Entry 7BIW (X-ray diffraction, 1.20 A resolution); this record covers chains A and P.

== Chain A ==
Molecule: 14-3-3 protein sigma
From: Homo sapiens
UniProtKB: P31947 (1433S_HUMAN); residues 1-248 here = UniProt positions 1-248
Amino-acid sequence (253 residues; row label = number of the first residue in the row; numbers below 1 keep their minus sign (Gly-4 is residue -4)):
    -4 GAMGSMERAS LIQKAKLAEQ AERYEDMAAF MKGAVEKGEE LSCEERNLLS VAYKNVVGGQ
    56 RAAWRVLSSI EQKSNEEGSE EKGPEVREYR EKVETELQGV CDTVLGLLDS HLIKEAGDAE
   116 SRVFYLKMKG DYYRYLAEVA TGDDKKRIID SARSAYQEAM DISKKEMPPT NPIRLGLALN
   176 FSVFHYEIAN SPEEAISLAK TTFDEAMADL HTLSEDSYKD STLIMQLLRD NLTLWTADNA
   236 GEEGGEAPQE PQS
Unresolved in the structure: 71-74, 232-248
Sequence notes: expression tag (-4 to 0)
Modified positions: Cys38 (S-hydroxycysteine; CSO)
Glycans and other covalent adducts: 4-(3,4-dihydro-2H-quinoxalin-1-ylsulfonyl)benzaldehyde (TW8) linked to Lys122
Metal / ion sites: Ca2+ site 1: Glu35, Glu110, Glu188; Ca2+ site 2: Glu182 (shared with Ala43(P) of chain P)
Residues lining bound ligands: TW8 (4-(3,4-dihydro-2H-quinoxalin-1-ylsulfonyl)benzaldehyde): Cys38, Asn42, Phe119, Pro167, Ile168, Gly171, Asp215, Leu218, Ile219
Curated features (UniProtKB/Swiss-Prot):
  - site (Interaction with phosphoserine on interacting protein): Arg56, Arg129
  - modified residue (Phosphoserine): Ser5, Ser74, Ser248
Reported in the primary citation:
  - binding site for TW8: Lys122

== Chain P ==
Molecule: Transcription factor p65
UniProtKB: Q04206 (TF65_HUMAN); residue numbers follow UniProt; this construct covers 39-51
Amino-acid sequence (13 residues; numbered 39 to 51; the number before each row is that of its first residue):
    39 EGRSAGSIPG RRS
Unresolved in the structure: 39-42
Sequence notes: conflict Arg49 (Glu in Q04206)
Modified positions: Ser45 (phosphoserine; SEP)
Metal / ion sites: Ca2+: Ala43 (shared with Glu182(A) of chain A)
Residues lining bound ligands: TW8 (4-(3,4-dihydro-2H-quinoxalin-1-ylsulfonyl)benzaldehyde): Ile46, Pro47, Gly48, Arg49, Arg50
Reported in the primary citation:
  - binding site for TW8: Pro47

== How chain A and chain P interact ==
Pairs across the interface - 26 pairs, chain A then chain P:
  Glu14(A) - Arg49(P)  salt bridge
  Asn42(A) - Arg49(P)
  Leu43(A) - Arg49(P)
  Val46(A) - Gly48(P)
  Val46(A) - Arg49(P)
  Lys49(A) - Ile46(P)
  Lys49(A) - Gly48(P)
  Arg56(A) - Ser45(P)
  Lys122(A) - Ile46(P)
  Arg129(A) - Ser45(P)
  Tyr130(A) - Ser45(P)
  Leu174(A) - Gly44(P)
  Leu174(A) - Ser45(P)
  Leu174(A) - Ile46(P)
  Asn175(A) - Ser45(P)
  Asn175(A) - Ile46(P)  hydrogen bond (side chain-backbone)
  Val178(A) - Gly44(P)
  Glu182(A) - Ala43(P)
  Asp215(A) - Arg50(P)  salt bridge
  Leu218(A) - Arg50(P)
  Ile219(A) - Ile46(P)  hydrophobic
  Leu222(A) - Pro47(P)
  Asn226(A) - Ala43(P)
  Asn226(A) - Gly44(P)  hydrogen bond (side chain-backbone)
  Leu229(A) - Ala43(P)
  Trp230(A) - Ala43(P)  hydrophobic
Also at the interface, not in a pair above, chain A (21 interface residues in all): Gly171

== Summary ==
21 residues of chain A face 8 of chain P across their interface, with 2 hydrogen bonds and 2 salt bridges.
Polar contacts include Glu14(A)-Arg49(P), Asp215(A)-Arg50(P) and Asn175(A)-Ile46(P). Chain P binds compound
TW8. Compound TW8 is covalently linked to Lys122(A). The paper reports a binding site for TW8 at Lys122(A) and
Pro47(P).
Here chain A is 14-3-3 protein sigma (Homo sapiens) and chain P is Transcription factor p65. Entry 7BIW
(14-3-3 sigma with RelA/p65 binding site pS45 and covalently bound TCF521-187) was determined by X-ray
diffraction (same publication as 7BI3, 7BIQ, 7BIY, 7BJB, 7BJF, 7BJL and 54 further entries).
